PDB entry 5LC4 | X-ray diffraction, 1.84 A resolution | chains A and D

[Chain A (and D)]
Molecule: Protein FAM3C
From: Mus musculus
Notes: chain D of this document is another copy of the same molecule, construct and numbering; everything in this record applies to it too
UniProt: Q91VU0 (FAM3C_MOUSE); residues 55-227 here = UniProt positions 55-227
Sequence (205 residues; each row starts with the number of its first residue):
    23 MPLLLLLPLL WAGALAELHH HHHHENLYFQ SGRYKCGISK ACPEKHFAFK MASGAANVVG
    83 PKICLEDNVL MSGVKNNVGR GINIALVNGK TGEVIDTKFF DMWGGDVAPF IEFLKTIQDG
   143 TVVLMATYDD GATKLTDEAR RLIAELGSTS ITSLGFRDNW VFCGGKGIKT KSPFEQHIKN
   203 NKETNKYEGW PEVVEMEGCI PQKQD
Unresolved in the structure: 23-55, 227 (chain D: 23-55, 225-227)
Differences from the reference sequence: initiating methionine (23); expression tag (24-54)
Reported in the primary citation:
  - self-association interface (contacts with another copy of this molecule); pairs are residue here / residue on that copy: C64-C221 (disulfide), C185-S194 (backbone contact), K201-D180, E217-K72
  - contacts within the chain: C58-C86, D151-R179, F71-C185 (pi stacking), K208-E214, N207-E210 (backbone contact)
  - conformationally variable residues (loop rearrangement, side-chain flip): G189 to K193, H199, Y209, E210

[Interface between chain A and chain D]
Cross-chain cystine bridges: C64(A)-C221(D), C221(A)-C64(D)
Pairs across the interface (163):
  I60(A) - E219(D)
  S61(A) - E219(D)  hydrogen bond
  C64(A) - G220(D)
  C64(A) - C221(D)  disulfide
  P65(A) - C221(D)
  K67(A) - P223(D)
  K67(A) - Q224(D)  hydrogen bond (backbone-backbone)
  H68(A) - C221(D)
  H68(A) - I222(D)
  H68(A) - P223(D)
  F69(A) - G220(D)
  F69(A) - C221(D)
  F69(A) - I222(D)  hydrogen bond (backbone-backbone)
  F69(A) - Q224(D)
  A70(A) - G220(D)
  F71(A) - F196(D)  hydrophobic
  F71(A) - M218(D)  hydrophobic
  F71(A) - E219(D)
  F71(A) - G220(D)  hydrogen bond (backbone-backbone)
  F71(A) - I222(D)  hydrophobic
  K72(A) - M218(D)
  K72(A) - E219(D)
  M73(A) - E217(D)
  M73(A) - M218(D)  hydrogen bond (backbone-backbone)
  A74(A) - V215(D)  hydrophobic
  A74(A) - V216(D)
  A74(A) - E217(D)
  S75(A) - V215(D)
  S75(A) - V216(D)  hydrogen bond (backbone-backbone)
  G76(A) - V215(D)
  A77(A) - Y209(D)
  A77(A) - V215(D)  hydrophobic
  A78(A) - W212(D)  hydrophobic
  N79(A) - W212(D)
  L87(A) - I222(D)  hydrophobic
  G111(A) - Q224(D)
  K112(A) - Q224(D)  hydrogen bond (backbone-side chain)
  D151(A) - W212(D)  hydrogen bond
  A166(A) - K193(D)  hydrogen bond (backbone-side chain)
  E167(A) - K191(D)
  G169(A) - T192(D)
  G169(A) - K193(D)
  G169(A) - S194(D)  hydrogen bond (backbone-backbone)
  S170(A) - K193(D)  hydrogen bond (backbone-side chain)
  S170(A) - E197(D)  hydrogen bond
  T171(A) - K193(D)
  T171(A) - E197(D)  hydrogen bond (backbone-side chain)
  S172(A) - E197(D)  hydrogen bond (backbone-side chain)
  S172(A) - H199(D)
  L176(A) - H199(D)
  F178(A) - N202(D)  hydrogen bond (backbone-side chain)
  R179(A) - N202(D)
  R179(A) - G211(D)  hydrogen bond (side chain-backbone)
  R179(A) - W212(D)
  R179(A) - P213(D)
  D180(A) - H199(D)  salt bridge
  D180(A) - I200(D)
  D180(A) - K201(D)
  D180(A) - N202(D)  hydrogen bond (side chain-backbone)
  N181(A) - H199(D)
  N181(A) - I200(D)  hydrogen bond (backbone-backbone)
  N181(A) - P213(D)
  N181(A) - E214(D)  hydrogen bond (side chain-backbone)
  N181(A) - V215(D)
  N181(A) - V216(D)
  W182(A) - E197(D)  hydrogen bond
  W182(A) - Q198(D)
  W182(A) - H199(D)
  W182(A) - V216(D)
  V183(A) - E197(D)
  V183(A) - Q198(D)  hydrogen bond (backbone-backbone)
  V183(A) - V216(D)
  V183(A) - M218(D)  hydrophobic
  F184(A) - S194(D)
  F184(A) - F196(D)
  F184(A) - E197(D)
  C185(A) - S194(D)  hydrogen bond (backbone-side chain)
  C185(A) - F196(D)  hydrogen bond (backbone-backbone)
  C185(A) - I222(D)  hydrophobic
  T192(A) - T192(D)
  K193(A) - A166(D)
  K193(A) - G169(D)
  K193(A) - S170(D)  hydrogen bond (side chain-backbone)
  K193(A) - T171(D)
  S194(A) - G169(D)  hydrogen bond (backbone-backbone)
  S194(A) - F184(D)
  S194(A) - C185(D)  hydrogen bond (side chain-backbone)
  P195(A) - T192(D)
  F196(A) - F71(D)  hydrophobic
  F196(A) - F184(D)
  F196(A) - C185(D)  hydrogen bond (backbone-backbone)
  E197(A) - S170(D)  hydrogen bond
  E197(A) - T171(D)  hydrogen bond (side chain-backbone)
  E197(A) - S172(D)  hydrogen bond (side chain-backbone)
  E197(A) - W182(D)  hydrogen bond
  E197(A) - V183(D)
  E197(A) - F184(D)
  Q198(A) - W182(D)
  Q198(A) - V183(D)  hydrogen bond (backbone-backbone)
  H199(A) - S172(D)
  H199(A) - L176(D)
  H199(A) - D180(D)  salt bridge
  H199(A) - N181(D)
  H199(A) - W182(D)
  I200(A) - D180(D)
  I200(A) - N181(D)  hydrogen bond (backbone-backbone)
  K201(A) - S175(D)  hydrogen bond (side chain-backbone)
  K201(A) - D180(D)  salt bridge
  N202(A) - F178(D)  hydrogen bond (side chain-backbone)
  N202(A) - R179(D)
  N202(A) - D180(D)  hydrogen bond (backbone-side chain)
  G211(A) - R179(D)  hydrogen bond (backbone-side chain)
  W212(A) - A78(D)  hydrophobic
  W212(A) - N79(D)
  W212(A) - D151(D)  hydrogen bond
  W212(A) - R179(D)
  P213(A) - R179(D)
  P213(A) - N181(D)
  E214(A) - N181(D)  hydrogen bond (backbone-side chain)
  V215(A) - S75(D)
  V215(A) - G76(D)
  V215(A) - A77(D)  hydrophobic
  V215(A) - N181(D)
  V216(A) - A74(D)
  V216(A) - S75(D)  hydrogen bond (backbone-side chain)
  V216(A) - N181(D)
  V216(A) - W182(D)
  V216(A) - V183(D)
  E217(A) - M73(D)
  E217(A) - A74(D)
  M218(A) - F71(D)  hydrophobic
  M218(A) - K72(D)
  M218(A) - M73(D)  hydrogen bond (backbone-backbone)
  M218(A) - V183(D)  hydrophobic
  M218(A) - F184(D)
  E219(A) - I60(D)
  E219(A) - S61(D)  hydrogen bond
  E219(A) - F71(D)
  G220(A) - C64(D)
  G220(A) - F69(D)
  G220(A) - A70(D)
  G220(A) - F71(D)  hydrogen bond (backbone-backbone)
  C221(A) - C64(D)  disulfide
  C221(A) - P65(D)
  C221(A) - H68(D)
  C221(A) - F69(D)
  I222(A) - H68(D)
  I222(A) - F69(D)  hydrogen bond (backbone-backbone)
  I222(A) - F71(D)  hydrophobic
  I222(A) - L87(D)  hydrophobic
  I222(A) - V144(D)  hydrophobic
  I222(A) - C185(D)  hydrophobic
  P223(A) - K67(D)
  P223(A) - H68(D)
  P223(A) - K191(D)
  P223(A) - K193(D)
  Q224(A) - K67(D)  hydrogen bond (backbone-backbone)
  Q224(A) - F69(D)
  Q224(A) - G111(D)
  Q224(A) - K112(D)  hydrogen bond (side chain-backbone)
  K225(A) - G111(D)  hydrogen bond (backbone-backbone)
  K225(A) - K112(D)
  Q226(A) - K112(D)
Other interface residues (no listed pair), chain A (69 interface residues in all): G59, V144, I173, S175, G186, Y209
Other interface residues (no listed pair), chain D (68 interface residues in all): G142, I173, G177, G186, G189
From the paper, about this interface:
  - specific contacts: C185(A)-S194(D) (backbone contact), K201(A)-D180(D), E217(D)-K72(A)

[Summary]
69 residues of chain A and 68 residues of chain D are in contact, with 2 disulfide bonds, 47 hydrogen bonds
and 3 salt bridges. Among the polar pairs are D180(A)-H199(D), K201(A)-D180(D) and S61(A)-E219(D). The paper
describes a backbone contact between C185(A) and S194(D); contacts between K201(A) and D180(D) and E217(D) and
K72(A). From the paper: conformational variability at G189(A), H199(A) and Y209(A) among others; a
self-association interface involving C64(A), C185(A) and K201(A) among others.
Chain A and chain D are both Protein FAM3C (Mus musculus); the structure, Xray structure of mouse FAM3C ILEI
dimer, was determined by X-ray diffraction (same publication as 5LC2 and 5LC3).
